8ZYK - chains A and S of the 6 polymer chains in the assembly; structure by X-ray diffraction, 3.01 A resolution.

[Chain A]
Name: Hemagglutinin
Organism: Influenza A virus
Notes: engineered mutation(s): S228
Amino-acid sequence (331 residues; numbered 1 to 331; the number before each row is that of its first residue):
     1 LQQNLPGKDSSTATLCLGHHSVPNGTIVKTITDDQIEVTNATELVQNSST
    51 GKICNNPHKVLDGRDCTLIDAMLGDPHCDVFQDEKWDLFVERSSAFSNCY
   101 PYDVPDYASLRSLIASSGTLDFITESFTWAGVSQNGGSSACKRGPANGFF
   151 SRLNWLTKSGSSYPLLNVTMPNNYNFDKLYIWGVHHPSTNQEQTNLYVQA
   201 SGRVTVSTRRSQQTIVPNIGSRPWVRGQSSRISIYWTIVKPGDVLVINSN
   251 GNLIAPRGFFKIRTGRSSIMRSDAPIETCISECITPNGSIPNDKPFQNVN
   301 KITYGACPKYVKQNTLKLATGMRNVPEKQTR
Unresolved in the structure: 1-9, 327-331
Disulfides: C54-C279, C66-C78, C99-C141, C283-C307
Glycans and other covalent adducts: N-acetylglucosamine (NAG) linked to N24, N40, N287; glycan linked to N167

[Chain S]
Name: Hemagglutinin
Organism: Influenza A virus
Notes: fragment: ha2; engineered mutation(s): S228
Reference sequence: A0A8K0YBM5 (A0A8K0YBM5_9INFA); residues 332-508 here correspond to UniProt positions 346-522 (UniProt number = residue number + 14)
Amino-acid sequence (177 residues; numbered 332 to 508; the number before each row is that of its first residue):
   332 GLFGAIAGFIENGWEGMIDGWYGFRHQNSEGTGQAADLKSTQAAIDQING
   382 KLNRVIEKTNEKFHQIEKEFSEVEGRIQDLEKYVEDTKVDLWSYNAELLV
   432 ALENQHTIDLTDSEMNKLFEKTRRQLRENAEDMGNGCFKIYHKCDNACIE
   482 SIRNGTYDHDIYRDEALNNRFQIRGVE
Unresolved in the structure: 332, 503-508
Disulfides: C475-C479

[Interface between chain A and chain S]
Contacting residue pairs - 9 pairs, chain A then chain S:
  S109(A) - E405(S)
  S109(A) - G406(S)
  S109(A) - R407(S)  hydrogen bond (side chain-backbone)
  S112(A) - D410(S)  hydrogen bond
  L113(A) - V404(S)  hydrophobic
  R210(A) - E403(S)  salt bridge
  I238(A) - V404(S)  hydrophobic
  K240(A) - S402(S)
  K240(A) - E403(S)  salt bridge
Also at the interface, not in a pair above, chain A (9 interface residues in all): A108, W236, I262

[Summary]
9 residues of chain A face 7 of chain S across their interface; the contacts include 2 hydrogen bonds and 2
salt bridges. Polar pairs include R210(A)-E403(S), K240(A)-E403(S) and S109(A)-R407(S). Covalently linked
N-acetylglucosamine: at N24(A), N40(A) and N287(A).
Chain A is Hemagglutinin and chain S is Hemagglutinin, both from Influenza A virus; the structure, Crystal
structure of hemagglutinin from HN/4-10 H3N8 influenza virus S228 mutant, was determined by X-ray diffraction,
deposited together with 8ZW5, 8ZW6, 8ZW7 and 8X8R.
